PDB entry 3O0R | X-ray diffraction, 2.70 A resolution | chains H and C of the 4 polymer chains in the assembly

== Chain H ==
Molecule: antibody fab fragment heavy chain
Source organism: Mus musculus
Notes: antibody fragment or engineered binder
Amino-acid sequence (225 residues; row label = number of the first residue in the row):
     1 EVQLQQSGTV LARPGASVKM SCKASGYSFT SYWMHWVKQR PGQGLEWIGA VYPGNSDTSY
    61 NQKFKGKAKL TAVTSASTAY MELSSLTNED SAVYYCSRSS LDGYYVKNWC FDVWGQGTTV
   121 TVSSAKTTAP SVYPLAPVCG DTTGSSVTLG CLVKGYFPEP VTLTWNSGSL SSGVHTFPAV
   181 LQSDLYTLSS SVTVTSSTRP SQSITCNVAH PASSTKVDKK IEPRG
Disulfides: Cys22-Cys96, Cys151-Cys206

== Chain C ==
Molecule: Nitric oxide reductase subunit C
Source organism: Pseudomonas aeruginosa
Notes: EC 1.7.99.7
Reference sequence: Q59646 (NORC_PSEAE); residue numbers follow UniProt; this construct covers 1-146
Amino-acid sequence (146 residues; numbered 1 to 146; the number before each row is that of its first residue):
     1 MSETFTKGMA RNIYFGGSVF FILLFLALTY HTEKTLPERT NEAAMSAAVV RGKLVWEQNN
    61 CVGCHTLLGE GAYFAPELGN VVGRRGGEEG FNTFLQAWMK IQPLNVPGRR AMPQFHLSEG
   121 QVDDLAEFLK WSSKIDTNQW PPNKEG
Disordered / not traced: 1-4
Construct notes: conflict Lys100 (Asn in Q59646)
Glycans and other covalent adducts: heme c (HEC) linked to Cys61, Cys64
Curated features (UniProtKB/Swiss-Prot):
  - binding site (heme c): Cys61, Cys64, His65
Reported in the primary citation:
  - contacts within the chain: Lys53-Glu57 (salt bridge) (from molecular simulation)

== How chain H and chain C interact ==
Pairs across the interface (5):
  Leu101(H) - Leu104(C)  hydrophobic
  Leu101(H) - Val106(C)  hydrophobic
  Leu101(H) - Arg109(C)
  Asp102(H) - Arg109(C)  salt bridge
  Val106(H) - Val106(C)  hydrophobic
Other interface residues (no listed pair), chain H (5 interface residues in all): Ser28, Trp109
Other interface residues (no listed pair), chain C (4 interface residues in all): Glu145

== Overview ==
5 residues of chain H and 4 residues of chain C are in contact; the contacts include 1 salt bridge. The
salt-bridged pair is Asp102(H)-Arg109(C). Curated annotation (UniProt) lists 3 heme c-binding residues on
chain C. From the paper: contacts within the chain involving Glu57(C) and Lys53(C).
Here chain H is antibody fab fragment heavy chain (Mus musculus) and chain C is Nitric oxide reductase subunit
C (Pseudomonas aeruginosa). Entry 3O0R (Crystal structure of nitric oxide reductase from Pseudomonas
aeruginosa in complex with antibody fragment) was determined by X-ray diffraction.
